2BDG - chain A; structure by X-ray diffraction, 1.95 A resolution.

== Chain A ==
Molecule: Kallikrein-4
Organism: Homo sapiens
Notes: EC 3.4.21.-; fragment: Human Kallikrein 4
UniProtKB: Q9Y5K2 (KLK4_HUMAN); aligned to UniProt positions 27-243 over residues 16-238 (the alignment contains insertions or deletions, so no single offset holds)
Chain sequence (223 residues; row label = number of the first residue in the row; note: 10 numbers in that range are skipped by the numbering (no residue carries them; nothing is unmodelled there); a row labelled like 186A-186B holds insertion residues (186A, then the next letters in order)):
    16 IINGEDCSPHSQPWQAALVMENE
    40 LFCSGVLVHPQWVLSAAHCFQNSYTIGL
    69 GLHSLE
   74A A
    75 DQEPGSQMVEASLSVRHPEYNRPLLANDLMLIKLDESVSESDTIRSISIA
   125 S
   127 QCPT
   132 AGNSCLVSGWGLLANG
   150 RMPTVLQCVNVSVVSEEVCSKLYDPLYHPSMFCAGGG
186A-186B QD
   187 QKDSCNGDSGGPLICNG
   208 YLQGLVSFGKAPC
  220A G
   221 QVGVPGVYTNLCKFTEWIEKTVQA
Disulfides: Cys22-Cys157, Cys42-Cys58, Cys128-Cys232, Cys136-Cys201, Cys168-Cys182, Cys191-Cys220
Bound ions: Ni2+: His25, Glu77; Na+ site 1: Leu99, Ser214; Na+ site 2: Gln210, Asn230, Cys232
Small-molecule neighbours: P-amino benzamidine (PBZ): Asp189, Ser190, Cys191, Asn192, Ser195, Val213, Ser214, Phe215, Gly216, Lys217, Cys220, Gly226

== In short ==
Ligands of chain A: P-amino benzamidine. His25 and Glu77 form the Ni2+ site. Leu99 and Ser214 form the Na+
site 1.
Chain A is Kallikrein-4 (Homo sapiens); the structure, Human Kallikrein 4 complex with nickel and
p-aminobenzamidine, was determined by X-ray diffraction (same publication as 2BDH and 2BDI).
